Entry 7QKO (electron microscopy, 2.90 A resolution); this record covers chains A and E of the 5 polymer chains in the assembly.

[Chain A]
Molecule: Acetylcholine receptor subunit alpha
From: Tetronarce californica
UniProt: P02710 (ACHA_TETCF); residues 1-437 here correspond to UniProt positions 25-461 (UniProt number = residue number + 24)
Sequence (437 residues; row label = number of the first residue in the row):
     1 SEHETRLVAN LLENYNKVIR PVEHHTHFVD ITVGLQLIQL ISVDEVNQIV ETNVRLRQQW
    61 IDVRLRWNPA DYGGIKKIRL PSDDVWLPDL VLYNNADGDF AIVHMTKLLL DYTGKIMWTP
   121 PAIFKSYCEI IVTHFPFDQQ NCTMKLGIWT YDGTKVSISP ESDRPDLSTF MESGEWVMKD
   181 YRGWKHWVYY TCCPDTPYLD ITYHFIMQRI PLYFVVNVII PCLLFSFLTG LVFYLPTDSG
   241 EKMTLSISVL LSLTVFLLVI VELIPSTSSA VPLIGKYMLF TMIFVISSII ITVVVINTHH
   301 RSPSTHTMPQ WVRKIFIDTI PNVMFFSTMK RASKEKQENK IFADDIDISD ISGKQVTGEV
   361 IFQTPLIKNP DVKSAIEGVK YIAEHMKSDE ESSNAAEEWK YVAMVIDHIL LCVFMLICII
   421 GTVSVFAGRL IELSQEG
Disordered / not traced: 332-369, 435-437
Disulfide bonds: Cys128-Cys142
Covalent attachments: glycan linked to Asn141
Swiss-Prot annotation at these positions:
  - glycosylation: Asn141 (N-linked (GlcNAc...) asparagine)
What the authors report for this chain:
  - post-translational modification sites: Asn141
  - specificity-determining residues: Pro197 (proposed by the authors, not directly observed)

[Chain E]
Molecule: Acetylcholine receptor subunit gamma
From: Tetronarce californica
UniProt: P02714 (ACHG_TETCF); residues 1-489 here correspond to UniProt positions 18-506 (UniProt number = residue number + 17)
Sequence (489 residues; numbered 1 to 489; the number before each row is that of its first residue):
     1 ENEEGRLIEK LLGDYDKRII PAKTLDHIID VTLKLTLTNL ISLNEKEEAL TTNVWIEIQW
    61 NDYRLSWNTS EYEGIDLVRI PSELLWLPDV VLENNVDGQF EVAYYANVLV YNDGSMYWLP
   121 PAIYRSTCPI AVTYFPFDWQ NCSLVFRSQT YNAHEVNLQL SAEEGEAVEW IHIDPEDFTE
   181 NGEWTIRHRP AKKNYNWQLT KDDTDFQEII FFLIIQRKPL FYIINIIAPC VLISSLVVLV
   241 YFLPAQAGGQ KCTLSISVLL AQTIFLFLIA QKVPETSLNV PLIGKYLIFV MFVSMLIVMN
   301 CVIVLNVSLR TPNTHSLSEK IKHLFLGFLP KYLGMQLEPS EETPEKPQPR RRSSFGIMIK
   361 AEEYILKKPR SELMFEEQKD RHGLKRVNKM TSDIDIGTTV DLYKDLANFA PEIKSCVEAC
   421 NFIAKSTKEQ NDSGSENENW VLIGKVIDKA CFWIALLLFS IGTLAIFLTG HFNQVPEFPF
   481 PGDPRKYVP
Disordered / not traced: 1, 332-415
Disulfide bonds: Cys128-Cys142
Covalent attachments: N-acetylglucosamine (NAG) linked to Asn141
Swiss-Prot annotation at these positions:
  - modified residue: Tyr364 (Phosphotyrosine)
  - glycosylation: Asn68 (N-linked (GlcNAc...) asparagine)

[Chain A / chain E interface]
Contacting residue pairs (103):
  Val18(A) - Pro81(E)
  Ile19(A) - Asn2(E)
  Ile19(A) - Glu4(E)
  Ile19(A) - Gly5(E)
  Ile19(A) - Ile8(E)  hydrophobic
  Arg20(A) - Asn2(E)  hydrogen bond (backbone-side chain)
  Arg20(A) - Glu4(E)  salt bridge
  Val22(A) - Asn2(E)
  Glu23(A) - Asn2(E)  hydrogen bond (backbone-backbone)
  His25(A) - Asn2(E)
  His25(A) - Glu73(E)  hydrogen bond (side chain-backbone)
  Asn47(A) - Ser42(E)
  Gln48(A) - Glu180(E)
  Gln48(A) - Asn181(E)
  Asp89(A) - Tyr104(E)
  Asp89(A) - Asn107(E)  hydrogen bond
  Val91(A) - Tyr104(E)
  Tyr93(A) - Trp55(E)
  Asn95(A) - Asn39(E)
  Asn95(A) - Asn53(E)  hydrogen bond (backbone-side chain)
  Ala96(A) - Ile41(E)  hydrophobic
  Asp97(A) - Ile41(E)
  Asp97(A) - Thr51(E)
  Asp97(A) - Ile123(E)
  Gly98(A) - Ile123(E)
  Phe100(A) - Asn53(E)
  Phe100(A) - Pro121(E)  hydrophobic
  Phe100(A) - Ile123(E)  hydrophobic
  Ala101(A) - Tyr104(E)  hydrophobic
  Tyr127(A) - Asn39(E)
  Tyr127(A) - Leu40(E)
  Tyr127(A) - Ile41(E)  hydrophobic
  Tyr127(A) - Thr179(E)
  Tyr127(A) - Glu180(E)
  Tyr127(A) - Asn181(E)
  Trp149(A) - Trp55(E)
  Trp149(A) - Ala106(E)
  Trp149(A) - Leu119(E)  hydrogen bond (side chain-backbone)
  Trp149(A) - Pro121(E)
  Thr150(A) - Arg79(E)  hydrogen bond (backbone-side chain)
  Thr150(A) - Asn107(E)  hydrogen bond
  Thr150(A) - Leu109(E)
  Tyr151(A) - Arg79(E)
  Asp152(A) - Arg79(E)  salt bridge
  Lys155(A) - Arg79(E)
  Gly240(A) - Gly248(E)
  Gly240(A) - Gln250(E)
  Met243(A) - Gln250(E)
  Met243(A) - Leu254(E)  hydrophobic
  Thr244(A) - Gln250(E)  hydrogen bond (backbone-side chain)
  Ile247(A) - Leu254(E)  hydrophobic
  Ile247(A) - Ser257(E)
  Leu250(A) - Ile233(E)  hydrophobic
  Leu250(A) - Leu236(E)  hydrophobic
  Leu251(A) - Ser257(E)
  Leu251(A) - Ala261(E)  hydrophobic
  Thr254(A) - Ile264(E)
  Thr254(A) - Phe265(E)
  Val255(A) - Ile264(E)  hydrophobic
  Leu257(A) - Asn225(E)
  Leu257(A) - Pro229(E)  hydrophobic
  Leu257(A) - Phe265(E)  hydrophobic
  Leu257(A) - Leu268(E)  hydrophobic
  Leu258(A) - Ile264(E)  hydrophobic
  Leu258(A) - Phe267(E)  hydrophobic
  Leu258(A) - Leu268(E)  hydrophobic
  Val261(A) - Lys272(E)
  Ser266(A) - Phe221(E)
  Thr267(A) - Phe221(E)
  Ser268(A) - Gly182(E)  hydrogen bond (backbone-backbone)
  Ser268(A) - Lys218(E)  hydrogen bond (side chain-backbone)
  Ser268(A) - Leu220(E)
  Ser268(A) - Phe221(E)  hydrogen bond (side chain-backbone)
  Ser269(A) - Gly182(E)  hydrogen bond (backbone-backbone)
  Ala270(A) - Leu220(E)
  Val271(A) - Leu220(E)  hydrophobic
  Val271(A) - Ile224(E)  hydrophobic
  Met278(A) - Ile224(E)
  Met278(A) - Asn225(E)
  Leu279(A) - Ile224(E)  hydrophobic
  Met282(A) - Ile233(E)  hydrophobic
  Ile286(A) - Leu232(E)  hydrophobic
  Ile286(A) - Ile233(E)  hydrophobic
  Ile286(A) - Leu236(E)  hydrophobic
  Ile289(A) - Leu236(E)  hydrophobic
  Ile289(A) - Leu239(E)  hydrophobic
  Ile290(A) - Leu239(E)  hydrophobic
  Val293(A) - Leu239(E)  hydrophobic
  Ile296(A) - Pro244(E)
  Asn297(A) - Phe242(E)  hydrogen bond (side chain-backbone)
  His300(A) - Pro244(E)
  Asp371(A) - Val417(E)
  Val372(A) - Val417(E)  hydrophobic
  Ser374(A) - Asn421(E)
  Ala375(A) - Val417(E)
  Ala375(A) - Cys420(E)  hydrophobic
  Gly378(A) - Ala424(E)
  Tyr381(A) - Thr427(E)
  Tyr381(A) - Lys428(E)
  Tyr381(A) - Asn431(E)  hydrogen bond
  Ile382(A) - Thr427(E)
  His385(A) - Gln430(E)  hydrogen bond
  His385(A) - Asn431(E)
Also at the interface, not in a pair above, chain A (62 interface residues in all): Asn16, Ile49, Glu129, Ile264
Also at the interface, not in a pair above, chain E (66 interface residues in all): Glu9, Thr38, Leu84, Ala103, Ala122, Arg125, Glu183, Ala228, Leu243, Gly249, Thr253

[Overview]
62 residues of chain A face 66 of chain E across their interface, with 16 hydrogen bonds and 2 salt bridges.
Among the polar pairs are Arg20(A)-Glu4(E), Asp152(A)-Arg79(E) and Arg20(A)-Asn2(E). Covalently linked
N-acetylglucosamine: at Asn141(E). From the paper: the specificity determinant Pro197(A); a modification site
at Asn141(A).
Here chain A is Acetylcholine receptor subunit alpha and chain E is Acetylcholine receptor subunit gamma, both
from Tetronarce californica. Entry 7QKO (Torpedo muscle-type nicotinic acetylcholine receptor - Resting
conformation) was determined by electron microscopy together with 7QL5 and 7QL6 from the same study.
